7ARX - chains B and C of the 3 polymer chains in the assembly; structure by X-ray diffraction, 2.42 A resolution.

# Chain B
Name: Mannan-binding lectin serine protease 1
From: Homo sapiens
Notes: EC 3.4.21.-
UniProtKB: P48740 (MASP1_HUMAN); numbering as in UniProt (aligned over 449-699)
Amino-acid sequence (251 residues; row label = number of the first residue in the row):
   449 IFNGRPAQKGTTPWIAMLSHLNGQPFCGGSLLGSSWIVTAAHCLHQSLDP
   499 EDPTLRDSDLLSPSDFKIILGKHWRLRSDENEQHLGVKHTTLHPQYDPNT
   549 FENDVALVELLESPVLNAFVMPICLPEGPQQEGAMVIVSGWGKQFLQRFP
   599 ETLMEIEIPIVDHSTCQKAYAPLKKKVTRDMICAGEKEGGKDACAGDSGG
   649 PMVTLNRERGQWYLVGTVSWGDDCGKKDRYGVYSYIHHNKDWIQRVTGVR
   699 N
Disordered / not traced: 498-499
Disulfide bonds: C475-C491, C614-C631, C642-C672
UniProt features mapped onto this chain:
  - active site (Charge relay system): H490, D552, S646
  - mutagenesis: S646 (S646A: No autoproteolytic processing)
What the authors report for this chain:
  - conformationally variable residues (loop rearrangement): A489 to K515, D610 to K624
  - specificity-determining residues: F549, K591, F597 (proposed by the authors, not directly observed)
  - catalytic residues: G644, S646

# Chain C
Name: SFMI1 - Sunflower MASP1 inhibitor
Amino-acid sequence (14 residues; numbered 1 to 14; the number before each row is that of its first residue):
     1 GICSRSLPPICIPD
Disordered / not traced: 13-14
Disulfide bonds: C3-C11

# Chain B / chain C interface
Pairs across the interface (36):
  P473(B) - L7(C)
  F474(B) - S6(C)
  F474(B) - L7(C)  hydrogen bond (backbone-backbone)
  C475(B) - S6(C)
  H490(B) - S4(C)
  H490(B) - R5(C)
  H490(B) - S6(C)
  F549(B) - S4(C)
  F597(B) - L7(C)  hydrophobic
  D640(B) - R5(C)  salt bridge
  A641(B) - R5(C)  hydrogen bond (backbone-side chain)
  C642(B) - R5(C)
  A643(B) - R5(C)
  A643(B) - S6(C)
  A643(B) - P9(C)  hydrophobic
  G644(B) - R5(C)  hydrogen bond (backbone-backbone)
  G644(B) - S6(C)  hydrogen bond (backbone-backbone)
  G644(B) - L7(C)
  D645(B) - R5(C)  hydrogen bond (backbone-backbone)
  S646(B) - R5(C)  hydrogen bond (backbone-backbone)
  S646(B) - S6(C)  hydrogen bond (side chain-backbone)
  V666(B) - R5(C)
  S667(B) - S4(C)
  S667(B) - R5(C)  hydrogen bond (backbone-backbone)
  W668(B) - I2(C)  hydrophobic
  W668(B) - C3(C)
  W668(B) - R5(C)
  G669(B) - G1(C)
  G669(B) - I2(C)
  G669(B) - C3(C)  hydrogen bond (backbone-backbone)
  G669(B) - R5(C)
  D670(B) - G1(C)
  D670(B) - I2(C)
  D671(B) - G1(C)  hydrogen bond (side chain-backbone)
  D671(B) - R5(C)  hydrogen bond (backbone-side chain)
  G679(B) - R5(C)
Interface residues without a listed pair, chain B (22 interface residues in all): C491, C672
From the paper, about this interface:
  - specific contacts: D640(B)-R5(C) (salt bridge), G644(B)-R5(C), D645(B)-R5(C), S646(B)-R5(C), S667(B)-R5(C) (backbone contact), D670(B)-G1(C), D671(B)-G1(C)
  - interface residues, chain B: W668(B), D670(B), D671(B)
  - interface residues, chain C: R5(C)
  - interface residues, chain C: I2(C) (from molecular simulation)

# Summary
Chain B and chain C form an interface of 22 and 8 residues respectively; the contacts include 11 hydrogen
bonds and 1 salt bridge. Among the polar pairs are D640(B)-R5(C), A641(B)-R5(C) and S646(B)-S6(C). The paper
describes a salt bridge between D640(B) and R5(C); contacts between G644(B) and R5(C), D645(B) and R5(C) and
S646(B) and R5(C) among others; a backbone contact between S667(B) and R5(C). The paper reports catalytic
residues G644(B) and S646(B); interface residues W668(B), D670(B) and R5(C) among others.
Here chain B is Mannan-binding lectin serine protease 1 (Homo sapiens) and chain C is SFMI1 - Sunflower MASP1
inhibitor. Entry 7ARX (Crystal structure of the catalytic fragment of masp-1 in complex with SFMI1) was
determined by X-ray diffraction.
